Entry 5M3F (electron microscopy, 3.80 A resolution); this record covers chains B and J of the 17 polymer chains in the assembly.

Chain B:
Molecule: DNA-directed RNA polymerase I subunit RPA135
From: Saccharomyces cerevisiae
Notes: EC 2.7.7.6
UniProtKB: P22138 (RPA2_YEAST); numbering as in UniProt (aligned over 1-1203)
Sequence (1203 residues; numbered 1 to 1203; the number before each row is that of its first residue):
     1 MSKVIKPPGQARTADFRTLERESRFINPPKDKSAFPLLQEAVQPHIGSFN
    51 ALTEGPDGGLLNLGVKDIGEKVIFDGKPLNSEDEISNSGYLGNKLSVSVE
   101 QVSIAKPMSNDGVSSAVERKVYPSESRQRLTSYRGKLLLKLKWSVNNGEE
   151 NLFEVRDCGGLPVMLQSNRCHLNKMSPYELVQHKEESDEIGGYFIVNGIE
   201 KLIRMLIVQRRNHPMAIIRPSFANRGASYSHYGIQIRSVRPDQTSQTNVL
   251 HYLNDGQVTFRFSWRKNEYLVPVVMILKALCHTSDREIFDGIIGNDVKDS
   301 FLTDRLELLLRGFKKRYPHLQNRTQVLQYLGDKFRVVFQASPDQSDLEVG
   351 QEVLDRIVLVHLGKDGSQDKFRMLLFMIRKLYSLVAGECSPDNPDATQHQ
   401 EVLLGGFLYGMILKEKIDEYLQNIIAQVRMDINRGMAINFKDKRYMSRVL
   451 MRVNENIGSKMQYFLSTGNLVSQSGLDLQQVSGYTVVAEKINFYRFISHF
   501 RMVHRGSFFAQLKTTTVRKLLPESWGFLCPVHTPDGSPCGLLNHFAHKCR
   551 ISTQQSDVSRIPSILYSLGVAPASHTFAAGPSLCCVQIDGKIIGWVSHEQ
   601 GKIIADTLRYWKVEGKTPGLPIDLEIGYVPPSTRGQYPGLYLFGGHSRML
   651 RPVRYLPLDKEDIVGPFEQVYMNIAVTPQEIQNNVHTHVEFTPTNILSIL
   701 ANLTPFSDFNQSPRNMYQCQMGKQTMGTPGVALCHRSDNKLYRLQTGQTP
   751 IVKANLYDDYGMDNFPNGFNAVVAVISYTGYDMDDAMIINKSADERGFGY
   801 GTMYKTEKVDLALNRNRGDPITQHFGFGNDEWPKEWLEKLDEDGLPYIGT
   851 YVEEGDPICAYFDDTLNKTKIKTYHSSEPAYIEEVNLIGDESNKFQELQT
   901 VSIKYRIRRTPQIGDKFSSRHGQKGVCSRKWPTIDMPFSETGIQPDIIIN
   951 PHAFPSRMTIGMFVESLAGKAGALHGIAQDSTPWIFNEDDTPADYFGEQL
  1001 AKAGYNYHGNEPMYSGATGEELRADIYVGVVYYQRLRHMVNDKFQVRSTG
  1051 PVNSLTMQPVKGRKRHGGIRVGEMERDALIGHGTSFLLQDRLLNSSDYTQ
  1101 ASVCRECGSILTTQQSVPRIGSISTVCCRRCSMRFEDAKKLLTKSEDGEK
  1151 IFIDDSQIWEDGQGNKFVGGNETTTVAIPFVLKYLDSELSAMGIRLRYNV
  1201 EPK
Disordered / not traced: 1-12, 82-86, 1142-1150
Bound ions: Zn2+: Cys1104, Cys1107, Cys1128, Cys1131
Swiss-Prot annotation at these positions:
  - zinc finger: Cys1104 to Cys1131 (C4-type)
  - modified residue: Ser2 (N-acetylserine), Ser81 (Phosphoserine), Ser1156 (Phosphoserine)
  - mutagenesis: Cys1104 (C1104A: No effect; when associated with A-1107; A-1128 and A-1131), Cys1107 (C1107A: Lethal. Abolishes recruitment of RPA1 to Pol I. No effect; when associated with A-1104; A-1128 and A-1131), Cys1127 (C1127R: Responsible of suppression of RPA190-5 and RPA190-1 mutations), Cys1128 (C1128A: No effect; when associated with A-1104; A-1107 and A-1131), Cys1131 (C1131A: No effect; when associated with A-1104; A-1107 and A-1128)

Chain J:
Molecule: DNA-directed RNA polymerases I, II, and III subunit RPABC5
From: Saccharomyces cerevisiae
UniProtKB: P22139 (RPAB5_YEAST); residue numbers follow UniProt; this construct covers 1-70
Sequence (70 residues; row label = number of the first residue in the row):
     1 MIVPVRCFSCGKVVGDKWESYLNLLQEDELDEGTALSRLGLKRYCCRRMI
    51 LTHVDLIEKFLRYNPLEKRD
Disordered / not traced: 70
Bound ions: Zn2+: Cys7, Cys10, Cys45, Cys46
Swiss-Prot annotation at these positions:
  - binding site (Zn(2+)): Cys7, Cys10, Cys45, Cys46
  - cross-link: Lys59 (Glycyl lysine isopeptide (Lys-Gly) (interchain with G-Cter in ubiquitin))

Chain B / chain J interface:
Contacting residue pairs (66; chain B residue first):
  Phe16(B) - Glu32(J)
  Phe16(B) - Leu51(J)  hydrophobic
  Phe16(B) - Thr52(J)
  Thr18(B) - Trp18(J)
  Thr18(B) - Leu22(J)
  Leu19(B) - Leu25(J)
  Leu19(B) - Gln26(J)
  Glu22(B) - Asp55(J)
  Phe25(B) - Asp55(J)
  Phe25(B) - Glu58(J)
  Phe25(B) - Lys59(J)
  Ile26(B) - Glu58(J)
  Ile26(B) - Arg62(J)
  Pro28(B) - Arg62(J)
  Tyr178(B) - Arg62(J)
  Val181(B) - Tyr63(J)  hydrophobic
  Gln182(B) - Arg69(J)  hydrogen bond (backbone-side chain)
  Lys184(B) - Arg69(J)
  Glu185(B) - Tyr63(J)  hydrogen bond (backbone-side chain)
  Glu186(B) - Tyr63(J)
  Ser187(B) - Lys59(J)
  Ser187(B) - Tyr63(J)
  Thr728(B) - Leu56(J)
  Val731(B) - Lys59(J)
  Val731(B) - Phe60(J)  hydrophobic
  Val731(B) - Tyr63(J)
  Arg743(B) - Met1(J)
  Arg743(B) - Phe60(J)
  Gln745(B) - Met1(J)  hydrogen bond
  Thr746(B) - Met1(J)
  Gln748(B) - Arg48(J)
  Gln748(B) - Met49(J)
  Gln748(B) - Thr52(J)
  Thr749(B) - Thr52(J)  hydrogen bond (backbone-backbone)
  Thr749(B) - Val54(J)
  Ile751(B) - Thr52(J)
  Asn764(B) - Leu56(J)
  Asn764(B) - Lys59(J)
  Pro766(B) - Val54(J)  hydrophobic
  Asn770(B) - Arg48(J)
  Asn770(B) - Thr52(J)
  Val772(B) - Tyr44(J)  hydrophobic
  Val772(B) - Arg48(J)
  Ser792(B) - Phe8(J)
  Arg796(B) - Arg6(J)
  Arg796(B) - Cys7(J)
  Arg796(B) - Phe8(J)  hydrogen bond (side chain-backbone)
  Arg796(B) - Ser9(J)
  Phe798(B) - Phe8(J)  hydrophobic
  Thr941(B) - Arg43(J)  hydrogen bond (backbone-side chain)
  Ile943(B) - Arg43(J)
  Ile943(B) - Tyr44(J)  hydrophobic
  Ile943(B) - Cys45(J)  hydrophobic
  Gln944(B) - Ser9(J)  hydrogen bond (backbone-side chain)
  Asp946(B) - Ser9(J)  hydrogen bond
  Asp946(B) - Arg48(J)  salt bridge
  Gly972(B) - Leu51(J)
  Ala973(B) - Arg47(J)  hydrogen bond (backbone-side chain)
  Leu974(B) - Tyr44(J)  hydrophobic
  Leu974(B) - Arg47(J)  hydrogen bond (backbone-side chain)
  His975(B) - Gly33(J)
  His975(B) - Arg47(J)
  Gly976(B) - Glu32(J)
  Gly976(B) - Leu51(J)
  Glu1011(B) - Tyr44(J)  hydrogen bond
  Val1028(B) - Tyr44(J)
Interface residues without a listed pair, chain B (53 interface residues in all): Arg17, Arg21, Gly730, Ala732, His735, Gly747, Asp763, Ala793, Gly797, Pro945, Lys970, Tyr1005, Val1030
Interface residues without a listed pair, chain J (33 interface residues in all): Pro4, Cys10, Gly11, Tyr21, His53

Summary:
53 residues of chain B face 33 of chain J across their interface; the contacts include 11 hydrogen bonds and 1
salt bridge. Polar contacts include Asp946(B)-Arg48(J), Gln182(B)-Arg69(J) and Glu185(B)-Tyr63(J). From
UniProt: 5 mutagenesis sites on chain B; 4 Zn2+-binding residues on chain J.
Here chain B is DNA-directed RNA polymerase I subunit RPA135 and chain J is DNA-directed RNA polymerases I,
II, and III subunit RPABC5, both from Saccharomyces cerevisiae. Entry 5M3F (Yeast RNA polymerase I elongation
complex at 3.8A) was determined by electron microscopy together with 5M3M from the same study.
